Entry 3RC0 (X-ray diffraction, 2.19 A resolution); this record covers chains A and P.

# Chain A
Molecule: N-lysine methyltransferase SETD6
Organism: Homo sapiens
Notes: EC 2.1.1.-
UniProt: Q8TBK2 (SETD6_HUMAN); the author numbering skips numbers that UniProt does not, so the offset changes along the chain: 1-39 = UniProt 1-39; 64-473 = UniProt 40-449
Chain sequence (449 residues; numbered 1 to 473; 24 numbers in that range are skipped by the numbering (no residue carries them; nothing is unmodelled there); the number before each row is that of its first residue):
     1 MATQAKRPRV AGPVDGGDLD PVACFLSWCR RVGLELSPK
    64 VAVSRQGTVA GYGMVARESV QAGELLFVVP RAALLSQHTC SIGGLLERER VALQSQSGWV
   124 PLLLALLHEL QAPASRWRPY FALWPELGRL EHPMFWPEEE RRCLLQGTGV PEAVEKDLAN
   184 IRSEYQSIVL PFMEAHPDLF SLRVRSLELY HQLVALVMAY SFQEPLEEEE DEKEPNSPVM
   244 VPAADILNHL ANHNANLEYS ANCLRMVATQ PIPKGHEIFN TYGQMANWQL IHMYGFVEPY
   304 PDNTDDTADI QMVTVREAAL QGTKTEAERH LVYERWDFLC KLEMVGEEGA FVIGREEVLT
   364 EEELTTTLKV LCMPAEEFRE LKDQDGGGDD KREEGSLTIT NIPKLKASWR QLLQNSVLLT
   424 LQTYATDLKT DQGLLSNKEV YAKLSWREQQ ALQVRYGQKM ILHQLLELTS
Not modelled in the structure: 1-18, 231-235, 388-393
Residues lining bound ligands: S-adenosylmethionine (SAM): Arg68, Val72, Ala73, Gly74, Tyr75, Leu146, Ala222, Tyr223, Asp248, Ile249, Leu250, Asn251, His252, Leu253, Tyr285, Tyr297, Phe299
Curated features (UniProtKB/Swiss-Prot):
  - modified residue: Lys39 (N6-methylated lysine)
Reported in the primary citation:
  - mutagenesis - Y285A: abolished catalytic activity (citing earlier work)

# Chain P
Molecule: Transcription factor p65 peptide
Notes: fragment: UNP Q04206 residues 302-316
UniProt: Q04206 (TF65_HUMAN); residues 302-316 here = UniProt positions 302-316
Chain sequence (15 residues; numbered 302 to 316; the number before each row is that of its first residue):
   302 RKRTYETFKS IMKKS
Not modelled in the structure: 302-306, 313-316
Curated features (UniProtKB/Swiss-Prot):
  - modified residue: Lys310 (N6-acetyllysine), Ser311 (Phosphoserine)
Reported in the primary citation:
  - post-translational modification sites: Lys310, Ser311

# Interface between chain A and chain P
Contacting residue pairs - 30 pairs, chain A then chain P:
  Ser120(A) - Glu307(P)
  Trp122(A) - Glu307(P)  hydrogen bond (side chain-backbone)
  Trp122(A) - Thr308(P)
  Ala222(A) - Lys310(P)  hydrogen bond (backbone-side chain)
  Tyr223(A) - Lys310(P)
  Ser224(A) - Thr308(P)  hydrogen bond (side chain-backbone)
  Ser224(A) - Lys310(P)  hydrogen bond (backbone-side chain)
  Phe225(A) - Lys310(P)
  Phe225(A) - Ile312(P)  hydrophobic
  Gln226(A) - Glu307(P)
  Gln226(A) - Thr308(P)  hydrogen bond (side chain-backbone)
  Gln226(A) - Phe309(P)  hydrogen bond (side chain-backbone)
  Gln226(A) - Lys310(P)  hydrogen bond (backbone-backbone)
  Gln226(A) - Ser311(P)  hydrogen bond (backbone-side chain)
  Pro228(A) - Ser311(P)
  Asn239(A) - Glu307(P)
  Ser240(A) - Glu307(P)
  Pro241(A) - Glu307(P)
  Pro241(A) - Thr308(P)
  Asn259(A) - Ile312(P)
  Leu260(A) - Ile312(P)
  Tyr262(A) - Ser311(P)  hydrogen bond (side chain-backbone)
  Tyr262(A) - Ile312(P)
  Asn283(A) - Ile312(P)
  Thr284(A) - Ile312(P)
  Tyr285(A) - Lys310(P)
  Met288(A) - Phe309(P)  hydrophobic
  Met296(A) - Phe309(P)  hydrophobic
  Tyr297(A) - Phe309(P)
  Tyr297(A) - Lys310(P)  hydrogen bond
Other interface residues (no listed pair), chain A (24 interface residues in all): Val220, Met221, Glu227, Pro238
The authors on this interface:
  - pairs named by the authors: Ser224(A)-Lys310(P) (backbone contact), Phe225(A)-Ile312(P), Gln226(A)-Ser311(P) (backbone contact), Pro228(A)-Ser311(P) (hydrophobic contact), Leu260(A)-Ile312(P), Asn283(A)-Ile312(P), Thr284(A)-Ile312(P), Met296(A)-Phe309(P), Tyr297(A)-Lys310(P) (hydrogen bond), Tyr297(A)-Phe309(P)

# In short
Chain A and chain P form an interface of 24 and 6 residues respectively; the contacts include 10 hydrogen
bonds. Polar contacts include Trp122(A)-Glu307(P), Ala222(A)-Lys310(P) and Ser224(A)-Thr308(P). The authors
report backbone contacts between Ser224(A) and Lys310(P) and Gln226(A) and Ser311(P); contacts between
Phe225(A) and Ile312(P), Leu260(A) and Ile312(P) and Asn283(A) and Ile312(P) among others; a hydrophobic
contact between Pro228(A) and Ser311(P). The paper reports that Y285A of chain A abolishes catalytic activity;
modification sites Lys310(P) and Ser311(P).
Chain A is N-lysine methyltransferase SETD6 (Homo sapiens) and chain P is Transcription factor p65 peptide;
the structure, Human SETD6 in complex with RelA Lys310 peptide, was determined by X-ray diffraction, deposited
together with 3QXY.
